Entry 9IYQ (electron microscopy, 3.18 A resolution); this record covers chains B and D of the 4 polymer chains in the assembly.

# Chain B (and D)
Protein: Glutamate receptor ionotropic, NMDA 2B
From: Homo sapiens
Notes: chain D of this document is another copy of the same molecule, construct and numbering; everything in this record applies to it too
UniProt: Q13224 (NMDE2_HUMAN); residue numbers follow UniProt; this construct covers 1-842
Amino-acid sequence (842 residues; numbered 1 to 842; the number before each row is that of its first residue):
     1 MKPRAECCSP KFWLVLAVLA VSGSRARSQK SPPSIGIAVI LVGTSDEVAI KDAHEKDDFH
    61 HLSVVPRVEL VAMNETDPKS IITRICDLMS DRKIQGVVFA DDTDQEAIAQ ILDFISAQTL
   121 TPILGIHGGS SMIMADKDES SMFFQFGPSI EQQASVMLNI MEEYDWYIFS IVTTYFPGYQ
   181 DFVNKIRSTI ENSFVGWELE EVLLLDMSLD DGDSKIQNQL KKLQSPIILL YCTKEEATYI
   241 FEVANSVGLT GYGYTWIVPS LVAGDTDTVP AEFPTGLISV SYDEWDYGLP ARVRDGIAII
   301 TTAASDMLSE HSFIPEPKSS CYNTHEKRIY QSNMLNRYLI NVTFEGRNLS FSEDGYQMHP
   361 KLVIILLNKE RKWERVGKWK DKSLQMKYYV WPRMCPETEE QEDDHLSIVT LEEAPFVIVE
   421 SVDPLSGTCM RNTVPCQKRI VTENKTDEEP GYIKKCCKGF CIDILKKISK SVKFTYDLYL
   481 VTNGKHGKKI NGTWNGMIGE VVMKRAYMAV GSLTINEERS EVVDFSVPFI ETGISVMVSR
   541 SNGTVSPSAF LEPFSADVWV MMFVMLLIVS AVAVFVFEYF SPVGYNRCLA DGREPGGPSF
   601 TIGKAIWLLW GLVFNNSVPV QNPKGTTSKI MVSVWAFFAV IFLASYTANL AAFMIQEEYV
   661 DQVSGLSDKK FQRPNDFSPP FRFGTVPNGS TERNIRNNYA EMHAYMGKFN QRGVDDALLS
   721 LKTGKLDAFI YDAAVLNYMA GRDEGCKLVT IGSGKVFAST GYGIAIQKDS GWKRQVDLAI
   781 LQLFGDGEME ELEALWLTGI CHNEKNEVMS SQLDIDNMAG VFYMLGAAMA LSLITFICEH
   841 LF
Not modelled in the structure: 1-34, 394-402, 441-450, 580-596, 839-842
Disulfides: Cys429-Cys456, Cys436-Cys457, Cys746-Cys801
Ligand contacts: 7RC ((2R)-4-(3-phosphonopropyl)piperazine-2-carboxylic acid): His486, Ser512, Thr514, Arg519, Val686, Gly689, Ser690, Thr691, Tyr731, Tyr762

# Interface between chain B and chain D
Pairs across the interface (11; chain B residue first):
  Ser214(B) - Asn245(D)
  Gln217(B) - Asn245(D)
  Lys221(B) - Gly248(D)
  Lys221(B) - Tyr254(D)
  Asn245(B) - Lys221(D)
  Ser246(B) - Gln217(D)
  Ser246(B) - Lys221(D)
  Ser246(B) - Val247(D)
  Val247(B) - Lys221(D)
  Val247(B) - Val247(D)
  Gly248(B) - Lys221(D)
Also at the interface, not in a pair above, chain B (8 interface residues in all): Asn218
Also at the interface, not in a pair above, chain D (9 interface residues in all): Ser246, Leu249, Thr250

# In short
Chain B and chain D form an interface of 8 and 9 residues respectively. Chain B binds compound 7RC.
Both chains are Glutamate receptor ionotropic, NMDA 2B (Homo sapiens). Entry 9IYQ (Structure of the human
GluN1-N2B NMDA receptors in the Mg2+ free state) was determined by electron microscopy, deposited together
with 9IYP.
